Entry 8EB7 (electron microscopy, 3.80 A resolution); this record covers chains S and f of the 36 polymer chains in the assembly.

== Chain S ==
Name: Packaged DNA stabilization protein gp10
From: Salmonella phage P22
Reference sequence: P26749 (VG10_BPP22); residues 2-472 here = UniProt positions 2-472
Chain sequence (471 residues; each row starts with the number of its first residue):
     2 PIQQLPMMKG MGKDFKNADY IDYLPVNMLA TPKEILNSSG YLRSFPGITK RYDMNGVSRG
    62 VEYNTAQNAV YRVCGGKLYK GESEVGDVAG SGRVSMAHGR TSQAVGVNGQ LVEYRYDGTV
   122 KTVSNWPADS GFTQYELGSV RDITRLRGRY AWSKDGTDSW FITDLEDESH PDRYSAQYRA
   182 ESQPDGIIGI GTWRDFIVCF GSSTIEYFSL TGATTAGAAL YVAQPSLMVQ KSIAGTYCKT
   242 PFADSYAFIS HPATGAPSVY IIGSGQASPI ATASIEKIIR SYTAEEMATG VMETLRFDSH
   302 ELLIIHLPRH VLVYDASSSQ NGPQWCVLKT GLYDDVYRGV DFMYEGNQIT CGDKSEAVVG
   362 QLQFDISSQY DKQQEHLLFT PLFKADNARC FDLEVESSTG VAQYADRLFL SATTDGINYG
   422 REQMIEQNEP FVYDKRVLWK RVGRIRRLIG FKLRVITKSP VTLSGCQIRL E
Sequence notes: conflict Ser233 (Gly in P26749)

== Chain f ==
Name: Tail spike protein
From: Salmonella phage P22
Notes: EC 3.2.1.-
Reference sequence: P12528 (FIBER_BPP22); residue numbers follow UniProt; this construct covers 6-116
Chain sequence (111 residues; each row starts with the number of its first residue):
     6 ANVVVSNPRP IFTESRSFKA VANGKIYIGQ IDTDPVNPAN QIPVYIENED GSHVQITQPL
    66 IINAAGKIVY NGQLVKIVTV QGHSMAIYDA NGSQVDYIAN VLKYDPDQYS I

== Chain S / chain f interface ==
Residue-residue contacts - 16 pairs, chain S then chain f:
  Phe16(S) - Val59(f)  hydrophobic
  Asp335(S) - Asp55(f)
  Glu376(S) - Glu54(f)
  Asp416(S) - Tyr75(f)  hydrogen bond
  Ile418(S) - Asn53(f)
  Ile418(S) - Val59(f)  hydrophobic
  Asn419(S) - Ile51(f)
  Asn419(S) - Asn53(f)
  Asn419(S) - Val59(f)
  Asn419(S) - Tyr75(f)
  Gly421(S) - Gln78(f)
  Arg422(S) - Gln78(f)  hydrogen bond (backbone-side chain)
  Arg447(S) - Asn76(f)  hydrogen bond
  Lys453(S) - Glu54(f)  salt bridge
  Lys453(S) - Asp55(f)  salt bridge
  Arg455(S) - Glu54(f)  salt bridge
Interface residues without a listed pair, chain S (12 interface residues in all): Glu423
Interface residues without a listed pair, chain f (10 interface residues in all): Ser57, His58

== In short ==
Chain S and chain f form an interface of 12 and 10 residues respectively; the contacts include 3 hydrogen
bonds and 3 salt bridges. Polar contacts include Lys453(S)-Glu54(f), Lys453(S)-Asp55(f) and
Arg455(S)-Glu54(f).
Chain S is Packaged DNA stabilization protein gp10 and chain f is Tail spike protein, both from Salmonella
phage P22; the structure, Cryo-EM structure of the in-situ gp4-gp10-gp9N from bacteriophage P22, was
determined by electron microscopy.
